Entry 8WOF (electron microscopy, 3.30 A resolution); this record covers chains K and P of the 13 polymer chains in the assembly.

# Chain K (and P)
Molecule: SIR2-like domain-containing protein
Organism: Paenibacillus sp. 453mf
Notes: chain P of this document is another copy of the same molecule, construct and numbering; everything in this record applies to it too
Reference sequence: A0A1I6T0R8 (A0A1I6T0R8_9BACL); residue numbers follow UniProt; this construct covers 1-381
Chain sequence (381 residues; numbered 1 to 381; the number before each row is that of its first residue):
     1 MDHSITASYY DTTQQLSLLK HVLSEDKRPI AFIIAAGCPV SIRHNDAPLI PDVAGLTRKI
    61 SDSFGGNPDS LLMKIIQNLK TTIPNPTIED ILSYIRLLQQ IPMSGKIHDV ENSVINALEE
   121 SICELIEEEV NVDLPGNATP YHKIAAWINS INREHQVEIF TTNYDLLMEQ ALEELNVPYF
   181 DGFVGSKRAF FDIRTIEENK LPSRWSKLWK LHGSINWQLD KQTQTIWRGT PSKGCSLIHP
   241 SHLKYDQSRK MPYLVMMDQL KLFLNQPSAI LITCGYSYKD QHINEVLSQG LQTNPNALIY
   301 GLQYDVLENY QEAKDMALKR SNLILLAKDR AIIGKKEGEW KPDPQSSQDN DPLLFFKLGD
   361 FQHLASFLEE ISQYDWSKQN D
Disordered / not traced: 1-10, 64-71, 339-358, 374-381 (chain P: 1-7, 65-69, 246-250, 342-353, 374-381)

# How chain K and chain P interact
Pairs across the interface (5; chain K residue first):
  L97(K) with Q100(P); I101(P), hydrophobic
  K106(K) with K106(P)
  I107(K) with M103(P); K106(P)
Interface residues without a listed pair, chain K (5 interface residues in all): M103, Q247
Interface residues without a listed pair, chain P (7 interface residues in all): L97, I107, H282

# In short
5 residues of chain K face 7 of chain P across their interface.
Chain K and chain P are both SIR2-like domain-containing protein (Paenibacillus sp. 453mf); the structure,
Cryo-EM structure of SIR2/HerA complex, was determined by electron microscopy.
